PDB entry 5ISX | X-ray diffraction, 2.33 A resolution | chain A

# Chain A
Protein: Gramicidin S synthase 1
Source organism: Brevibacillus brevis
Notes: EC 5.1.1.11
Reference sequence: P0C062 (GRSA_BREBE); residue numbers follow UniProt; this construct covers 538-1098
Chain sequence (573 residues; numbered 537 to 1109; the number before each row is that of its first residue):
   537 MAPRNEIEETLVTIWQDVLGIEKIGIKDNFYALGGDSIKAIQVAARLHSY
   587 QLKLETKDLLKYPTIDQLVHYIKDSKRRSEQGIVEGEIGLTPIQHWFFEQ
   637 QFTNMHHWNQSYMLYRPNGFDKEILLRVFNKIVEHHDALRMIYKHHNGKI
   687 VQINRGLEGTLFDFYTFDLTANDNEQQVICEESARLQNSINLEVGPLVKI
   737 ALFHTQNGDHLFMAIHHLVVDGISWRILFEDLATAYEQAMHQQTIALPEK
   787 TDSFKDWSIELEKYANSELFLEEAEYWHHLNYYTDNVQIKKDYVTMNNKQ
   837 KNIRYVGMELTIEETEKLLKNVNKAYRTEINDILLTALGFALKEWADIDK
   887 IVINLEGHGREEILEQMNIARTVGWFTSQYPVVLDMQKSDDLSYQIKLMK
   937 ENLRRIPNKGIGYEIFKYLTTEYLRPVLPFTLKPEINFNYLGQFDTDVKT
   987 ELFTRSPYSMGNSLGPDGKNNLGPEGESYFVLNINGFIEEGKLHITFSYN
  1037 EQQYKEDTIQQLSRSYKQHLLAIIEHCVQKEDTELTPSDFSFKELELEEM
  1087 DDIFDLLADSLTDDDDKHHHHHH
Unresolved in the structure: 537-542, 1072-1109
Differences from the reference sequence: initiating methionine (537); conflict G1009 (Ser in P0C062); expression tag (1099-1109)
Covalent attachments: 4'-phosphopantetheine (PNS) linked to S573
Ligand contacts: 4'-phosphopantetheine (PNS): D572, I574, Q646, H753, D757, G758, E865, I866, N867, E892, G893, H894, W911, T913, K945, N975, Y976, L977, G978
Curated features (UniProtKB/Swiss-Prot):
  - modified residue: S573 (O-(pantetheine 4'-phosphoryl)serine)

# Overview
4'-phosphopantetheine is covalently linked to S573.
Chain A is Gramicidin S synthase 1 (Brevibacillus brevis); the structure, Structure of the holo PCP-E didomain
of the gramicidin S synthetase A, was determined by X-ray diffraction together with 5ISW from the same study.
